6DNU - chain A; structure by X-ray diffraction, 2.28 A resolution.

Chain A:
Molecule: Thiol:disulfide interchange protein DsbD
Organism: Neisseria meningitidis (strain alpha14)
Notes: EC 1.8.1.8
Reference sequence: C6S7X6 (C6S7X6_NEIML); residues 1-115 here correspond to UniProt positions 499-613 (UniProt number = residue number + 498)
Chain sequence (118 residues; row label = number of the first residue in the row; numbers below 1 keep their minus sign (Ser-2 is residue -2)):
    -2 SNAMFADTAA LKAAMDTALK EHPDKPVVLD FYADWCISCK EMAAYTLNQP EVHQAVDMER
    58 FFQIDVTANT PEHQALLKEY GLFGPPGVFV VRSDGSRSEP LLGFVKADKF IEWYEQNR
Not modelled in the structure: -2 to -1
Differences from the reference sequence: expression tag (-2 to 0)
Disulfide bonds: Cys33-Cys36

In short:
Chain A is Thiol:disulfide interchange protein DsbD (Neisseria meningitidis (strain alpha14)); the structure,
Crystal Structure of Neisseria meningitidis DsbD c-terminal domain in the oxidised form, was determined by
X-ray diffraction, deposited together with 6DNL, 6DNV and 6DPS.
